PDB entry 7Q11 | X-ray diffraction, 1.14 A resolution | chain A

Chain A:
Name: Beta-lactamase
Source organism: Klebsiella pneumoniae
Notes: EC 3.5.2.6
UniProtKB: D2D9A0 (D2D9A0_KLEPN); the author numbering skips numbers that UniProt does not, so the offset changes along the chain: 26-57 = UniProt 22-53; 59-238 = UniProt 54-233; 240-288 = UniProt 234-282
Amino-acid sequence (262 residues; numbered 25 to 288; 2 numbers in that range are skipped by the numbering (no residue carries them; nothing is unmodelled there); the number before each row is that of its first residue):
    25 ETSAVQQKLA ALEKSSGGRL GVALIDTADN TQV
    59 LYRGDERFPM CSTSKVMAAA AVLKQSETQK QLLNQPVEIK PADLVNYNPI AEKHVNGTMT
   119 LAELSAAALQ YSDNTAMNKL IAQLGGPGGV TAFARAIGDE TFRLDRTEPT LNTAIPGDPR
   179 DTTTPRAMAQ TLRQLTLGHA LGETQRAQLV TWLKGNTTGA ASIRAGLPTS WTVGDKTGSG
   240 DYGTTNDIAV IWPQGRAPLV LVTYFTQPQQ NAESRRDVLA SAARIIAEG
Sequence notes: expression tag (25)
Covalently attached groups: Ixazomib (6V8) linked to S70
Small-molecule neighbours: Ixazomib (6V8; [(1R)-1-[2-[[2,5-bis(chloranyl)phenyl]carbonylamino]ethanoylamino]-3-methyl-butyl]boronic acid): C69, K73, N104, Y105, S130, N132, E166, P167, L169, N170, T171, G236, S237, G238, D240
From the paper describing this entry:
  - binding site for Ixazomib: S70, N104, Y105, S130, N132, E166, N170, S237
  - catalytic residues: S70
  - contacts within the chain: S70-K73 (hydrogen bond), K73-S130 (hydrogen bond), K73-N132 (hydrogen bond), N104-N132 (hydrogen bond), E166-N170 (hydrogen bond)
  - binding site for chloride ion: S130, K234, T235, S237
  - catalytic residues: K73, E166 (citing earlier work)

In short:
Ixazomib is covalently linked to S70. The paper reports catalytic residues S70, K73 and E166; a binding site
for Ixazomib at S70, N104 and Y105 among others.
Chain A is Beta-lactamase (Klebsiella pneumoniae); the structure, Crystal structure of CTX-M-14 in complex
with Ixazomib, was determined by X-ray diffraction together with 7Q0Y and 7Q0Z from the same study.
